2BA1 - chains D and G of the 9 polymer chains in the assembly; structure by X-ray diffraction, 2.70 A resolution.

Chain D:
Molecule: Archaeal exosome complex exonuclease RRP41
Source organism: Archaeoglobus fulgidus
Notes: EC 3.1.13.-
UniProt: O29757 (ECX1_ARCFU); residue numbers follow UniProt; this construct covers 1-258
Chain sequence (258 residues; numbered 1 to 258; the number before each row is that of its first residue):
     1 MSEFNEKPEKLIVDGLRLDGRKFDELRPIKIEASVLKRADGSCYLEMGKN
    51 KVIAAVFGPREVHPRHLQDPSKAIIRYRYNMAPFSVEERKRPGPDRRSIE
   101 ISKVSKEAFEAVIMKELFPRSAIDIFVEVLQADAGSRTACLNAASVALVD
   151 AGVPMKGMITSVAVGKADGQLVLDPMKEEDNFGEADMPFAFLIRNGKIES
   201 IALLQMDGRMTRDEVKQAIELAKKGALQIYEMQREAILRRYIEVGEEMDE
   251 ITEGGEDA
Not modelled in the structure: 1-8, 254-258
UniProt features mapped onto this chain:
  - mutagenesis: Arg-65 (R65E: Reduces RNA degradation more than 90%. Abolishes RNA binding by the Rrp41-Rrp42 ring), Asp-180 (D180A: Abolishes exoribonuclease activity)

Chain G:
Molecule: Archaeal exosome complex exonuclease RRP42
Source organism: Archaeoglobus fulgidus
Notes: EC 3.1.13.-
UniProt: O29756 (ECX2_ARCFU); residue numbers follow UniProt; this construct covers 1-259
Chain sequence (259 residues; numbered 1 to 259; the number before each row is that of its first residue):
     1 MPEDILVDIKRDYVLSKLRDNERIDGRGFDEFRKVEIIPNVIEKAEGSAL
    51 VKLGDTQVVVGVKMQPGEPYPDTPDRGVIIVNAELVPLASPTFEPGPPDE
   101 NSIELARVVDRGIRESEAVDLSKLVIEEGEKVWIVFVDIHALDDDGNLLD
   151 ASALAAIAALMNTKVPAERFDLGEDYLLPVRDLPVSVTSLIVGNKYLVDP
   201 SREEMSVGDTTLTITTDKDDNVVAMQKSGGYLLDEKLFDELLDVSINCAR
   251 KLREKFKEI
Not modelled in the structure: 87-97, 259

How chain D and chain G interact:
Residue-residue contacts - 60 pairs, chain D then chain G:
  Arg-96(D) / Val-81(G)
  Arg-96(D) / Asn-82(G)
  Arg-96(D) / Ile-103(G)
  Arg-96(D) / Ala-106(G)
  Arg-97(D) / Arg-107(G)
  Glu-100(D) / Glu-104(G)
  Glu-100(D) / Arg-107(G)
  Glu-100(D) / Gln-226(G)
  Lys-103(D) / Glu-100(G)
  Lys-103(D) / Asn-101(G)
  Lys-103(D) / Glu-104(G)  salt bridge
  Lys-103(D) / Ser-228(G)
  Glu-107(D) / Ser-228(G)
  Glu-107(D) / Gly-229(G)  hydrogen bond (side chain-backbone)
  Glu-107(D) / Gly-230(G)
  Ala-111(D) / Gly-230(G)
  Ala-111(D) / Tyr-231(G)
  Ala-111(D) / Leu-232(G)
  Leu-192(D) / Leu-232(G)  hydrophobic
  Ser-200(D) / Leu-232(G)
  Ser-200(D) / Leu-233(G)
  Ile-201(D) / Lys-227(G)
  Ile-201(D) / Tyr-231(G)
  Ile-201(D) / Leu-232(G)
  Ile-201(D) / Leu-233(G)  hydrogen bond (backbone-backbone)
  Ala-202(D) / Lys-227(G)  hydrogen bond (backbone-side chain)
  Leu-203(D) / Lys-227(G)
  Leu-204(D) / Met-225(G)  hydrophobic
  Leu-204(D) / Gln-226(G)
  Leu-204(D) / Lys-227(G)  hydrogen bond (backbone-backbone)
  Leu-204(D) / Phe-238(G)  hydrophobic
  Gln-205(D) / Met-225(G)
  Gln-205(D) / Gln-226(G)  hydrogen bond
  Met-206(D) / Arg-111(G)
  Met-206(D) / Val-222(G)
  Met-206(D) / Val-223(G)
  Met-206(D) / Ala-224(G)
  Met-206(D) / Met-225(G)  hydrogen bond (backbone-backbone)
  Asp-207(D) / Arg-111(G)  salt bridge
  Asp-207(D) / Glu-115(G)
  Asp-207(D) / Val-223(G)
  Gly-208(D) / Glu-115(G)  hydrogen bond (backbone-side chain)
  Gly-208(D) / Val-223(G)  hydrogen bond (backbone-backbone)
  Arg-209(D) / Glu-115(G)  hydrogen bond (side chain-backbone)
  Arg-209(D) / Ser-116(G)  hydrogen bond (side chain-backbone)
  Arg-209(D) / Glu-117(G)  salt bridge
  Arg-209(D) / Val-222(G)
  Met-210(D) / Asn-221(G)
  Met-210(D) / Val-222(G)  hydrogen bond (backbone-backbone)
  Thr-211(D) / Asn-221(G)
  Arg-212(D) / Leu-242(G)
  Arg-212(D) / Asp-243(G)  salt bridge
  Arg-212(D) / Ile-246(G)
  Val-215(D) / Val-222(G)  hydrophobic
  Val-215(D) / Phe-238(G)  hydrophobic
  Lys-216(D) / Asp-239(G)
  Ile-219(D) / Glu-235(G)
  Ile-219(D) / Phe-238(G)  hydrophobic
  Glu-220(D) / Glu-235(G)
  Lys-223(D) / Glu-235(G)  salt bridge
Other interface residues (no listed pair), chain D (31 interface residues in all): Pro-70, Ile-99, Val-104, Glu-110, Lys-156, Met-187
Other interface residues (no listed pair), chain G (34 interface residues in all): Met-1, Arg-181, Asp-217

In short:
The interface between chain D and chain G involves 31 residues on one side and 34 on the other; the contacts
include 11 hydrogen bonds and 5 salt bridges. Among the polar pairs are Lys-103(D)/Glu-104(G),
Asp-207(D)/Arg-111(G) and Arg-209(D)/Glu-117(G).
Here chain D is Archaeal exosome complex exonuclease RRP41 and chain G is Archaeal exosome complex exonuclease
RRP42, both from Archaeoglobus fulgidus. Entry 2BA1 (Archaeal exosome core) was determined by X-ray
diffraction together with 2BA0 from the same study.
